Entry 9FG0 (electron microscopy, 3.60 A resolution); this record covers chains A and E of the 6 polymer chains in the assembly.

Chain A:
Name: Gamma-aminobutyric acid receptor subunit alpha-1
Source organism: Homo sapiens
Reference sequence: P14867 (GBRA1_HUMAN); residues 10-418 here correspond to UniProt positions 37-445 (UniProt number = residue number + 27)
Chain sequence (338 residues; each row starts with the number of its first residue; note: 71 numbers in that range are skipped by the numbering (no residue carries them; nothing is unmodelled there)):
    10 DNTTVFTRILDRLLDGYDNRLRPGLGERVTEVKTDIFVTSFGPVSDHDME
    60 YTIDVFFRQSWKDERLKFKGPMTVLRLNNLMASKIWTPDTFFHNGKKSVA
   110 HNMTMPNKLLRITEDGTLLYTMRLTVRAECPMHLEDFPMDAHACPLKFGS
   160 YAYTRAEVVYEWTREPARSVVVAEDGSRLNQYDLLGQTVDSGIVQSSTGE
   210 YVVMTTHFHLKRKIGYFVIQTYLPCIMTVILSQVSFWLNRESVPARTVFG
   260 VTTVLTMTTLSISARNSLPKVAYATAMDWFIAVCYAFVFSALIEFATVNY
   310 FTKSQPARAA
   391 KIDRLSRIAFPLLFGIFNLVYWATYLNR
Disulfides: C139-C153
Glycans and other covalent adducts: glycan linked to N111
Construct notes: linker (313-319)
Residues lining bound ligands: gamma-amino-butanoic acid (ABU): F65, R67, T130
UniProt features mapped onto this chain:
  - binding site (4-aminobutanoate): R67, T130
  - binding site (3alpha-hydroxy-5alpha-pregnan-11,20-dione): W246
  - glycosylation (N-linked (GlcNAc...) asparagine): N11, N111

Chain E:
Name: Gamma-aminobutyric acid receptor subunit beta-3
Source organism: Homo sapiens
Reference sequence: P28472 (GBRB3_HUMAN); residues 8-447 here correspond to UniProt positions 33-472 (UniProt number = residue number + 25)
Chain sequence (333 residues; numbered 8 to 447; 107 numbers in that range are skipped by the numbering (no residue carries them; nothing is unmodelled there); the number before each row is that of its first residue):
     8 NMSFVKETVDKLLKGYDIRLRPDFGGPPVCVGMNIDIASIDMVSEVNMDY
    58 TLTMYFQQYWRDKRLAYSGIPLNLTLDNRVADQLWVPDTYFLNDKKSFVH
   108 GVTVKNRMIRLHPDGTVLYGLRITTTAACMMDLRRYPLDEQNCTLEIESY
   158 GYTTDDIEFYWRGGDKAVTGVERIELPQFSIVEHRLVSRNVVFATGAYPR
   208 LSLSFRLKRNIGYFILQTYMPSILITILSWVSFWINYDASAARVALGITT
   258 VLTMTTINTHLRETLPKIPYVKAIDMYLMGCFVFVFLALLEYAFVNYIFF
   308 SQPARAA
   422 AIDRWSRIVFPFTFSLFNLVYWLYYV
Disulfides: C136-C150
Glycans and other covalent adducts: N-acetylglucosamine (NAG) linked to N80; glycan linked to N149
Construct notes: linker (308-314)
Residues lining bound ligands: gamma-amino-butanoic acid (ABU): Y97, E155, S156, Y157, F200, T202, Y205
UniProt features mapped onto this chain:
  - binding site (benzamidine): D95 to Y97, E155 to Y157, F200
  - binding site (4-aminobutanoate): Y97, E155, Y157, T202
  - binding site (histamine): Y97, S156, Y157, T202
  - glycosylation (N-linked (GlcNAc...) asparagine): N8, N80, N149

How chain A and chain E interact:
Residue-residue contacts - 58 pairs, chain A then chain E:
  G25(A) - K13(E)
  D27(A) - K13(E)
  N28(A) - D84(E)
  N28(A) - R86(E)
  R29(A) - V16(E)
  R29(A) - L20(E)
  R29(A) - D84(E)
  R29(A) - V87(E)
  R29(A) - Q90(E)  hydrogen bond
  L30(A) - M9(E)  hydrophobic
  R31(A) - M9(E)
  G35(A) - N8(E)
  R74(A) - M9(E)
  S92(A) - R86(E)  hydrogen bond (backbone-side chain)
  D98(A) - V111(E)
  T99(A) - V109(E)
  T99(A) - T110(E)  hydrogen bond (backbone-side chain)
  F100(A) - V109(E)
  F100(A) - N113(E)
  F101(A) - R129(E)
  H102(A) - R129(E)
  G104(A) - R129(E)  hydrogen bond (backbone-side chain)
  K105(A) - D48(E)  salt bridge
  K105(A) - H107(E)
  K106(A) - K103(E)
  K106(A) - F105(E)
  S107(A) - V109(E)
  M131(A) - T110(E)
  L133(A) - T110(E)
  E138(A) - S46(E)  hydrogen bond
  Y160(A) - Y62(E)  hydrophobic
  Y160(A) - N113(E)
  Y160(A) - R114(E)
  Y160(A) - M115(E)  hydrophobic
  Y160(A) - G127(E)
  Y160(A) - L128(E)  hydrogen bond (side chain-backbone)
  Y160(A) - R129(E)  hydrogen bond (side chain-backbone)
  A161(A) - T82(E)
  A161(A) - M115(E)  hydrophobic
  A161(A) - R117(E)  hydrogen bond (backbone-side chain)
  Y162(A) - T82(E)
  S206(A) - D43(E)  hydrogen bond
  T207(A) - R117(E)  hydrogen bond (backbone-side chain)
  Y210(A) - R117(E)
  T256(A) - A249(E)
  V260(A) - L253(E)  hydrophobic
  V263(A) - L235(E)  hydrophobic
  L264(A) - T256(E)
  L264(A) - T260(E)
  R274(A) - L223(E)  hydrogen bond (side chain-backbone)
  R274(A) - Q224(E)
  K279(A) - Q185(E)
  K279(A) - Y220(E)
  V280(A) - Y220(E)
  A281(A) - G219(E)
  Y294(A) - L231(E)  hydrophobic
  Y294(A) - L235(E)
  N308(A) - N243(E)
Interface residues without a listed pair, chain A (49 interface residues in all): Y26, G33, L34, I94, W95, P97, V108, A109, T163, E166, A283, D287
Interface residues without a listed pair, chain E (51 interface residues in all): V12, D17, Q64, Y66, L79, N80, L83, L125, T131, P184, P228, I242

Summary:
49 residues of chain A face 51 of chain E across their interface; the contacts include 11 hydrogen bonds and 1
salt bridge. Polar pairs include K105(A)-D48(E), R29(A)-Q90(E) and S92(A)-R86(E). Ligands of chain A:
gamma-amino-butanoic acid. Ligands of chain E: gamma-amino-butanoic acid.
Chain A is Gamma-aminobutyric acid receptor subunit alpha-1 and chain E is Gamma-aminobutyric acid receptor
subunit beta-3, both from Homo sapiens; the structure, Cryo-EM structure of the alpha1beta3gamma2 GABA(A)
receptor in complex with GABA and Nb38 in the short-lived ..., was determined by electron microscopy.
